Entry 8JEI (electron microscopy, 2.73 A resolution); this record covers chains C and S of the 5 polymer chains in the assembly.

Chain C:
Molecule: Guanine nucleotide-binding protein G(i) subunit alpha-1
Organism: Homo sapiens
UniProt: P63096 (GNAI1_HUMAN); residues 4-354 here = UniProt positions 4-354
Chain sequence (351 residues; row label = number of the first residue in the row):
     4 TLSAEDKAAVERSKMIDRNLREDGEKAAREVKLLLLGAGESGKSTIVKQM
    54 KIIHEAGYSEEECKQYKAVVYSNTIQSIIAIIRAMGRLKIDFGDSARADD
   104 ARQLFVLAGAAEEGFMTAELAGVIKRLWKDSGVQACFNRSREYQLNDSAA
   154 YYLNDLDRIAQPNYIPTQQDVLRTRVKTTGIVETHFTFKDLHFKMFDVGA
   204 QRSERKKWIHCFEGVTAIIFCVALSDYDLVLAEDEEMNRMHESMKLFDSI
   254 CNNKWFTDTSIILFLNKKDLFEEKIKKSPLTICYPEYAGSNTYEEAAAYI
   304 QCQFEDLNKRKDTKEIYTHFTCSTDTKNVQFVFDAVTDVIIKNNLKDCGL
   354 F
Disordered / not traced: 54-181, 234-240
Construct notes: conflict Ala203 (Gly in P63096), Ser326 (Ala in P63096)
UniProt features mapped onto this chain:
  - region: Lys35 to Thr48 (G1 motif), Asp173 to Thr181 (G2 motif), Phe196 to Gly202, Gln204, Arg205 (G3 motif), Ile265 to Asp272 (G4 motif), Thr324, Cys325, Thr327 to Thr329 (G5 motif)
  - binding site (GTP): Glu43 to Thr48, Ser151, Leu175 to Thr181, Asp200 to Gly202, Gln204, Asn269 to Asp272
  - binding site (Mg(2+)): Ser47, Thr181
  - modified residue: Arg178 (ADP-ribosylarginine), Gln204 (Deamidated glutamine), Cys351 (ADP-ribosylcysteine)
  - natural variant: Gly40 (G40C: In NEDHISB; G40R: In NEDHISB), Gly45 (G45D: In NEDHISB), Thr48 (T48I: In NEDHISB; T48K: In NEDHISB), Gln52 (Q52P: In NEDHISB), Ser75 (deletion: In NEDHISB; uncertain significance), Gln172 (deletion: In NEDHISB), Asp173 (D173V: In NEDHISB), Glu186 to Phe189 (deletion: In NEDHISB; uncertain significance), Cys224 (C224Y: In NEDHISB), Lys270 (K270N: In NEDHISB; K270R: In NEDHISB), Asp272 (D272G: In NEDHISB), Val332 (V332E: In NEDHISB; uncertain significance)
  - mutagenesis: Gly42 (G42R: Abolishes switch to an activated conformation and dissociation from beta and gamma subunits upon GTP binding. Abolishes interaction with RGS family members), Glu116 (E116L: Enhances interaction (inactive GDP-bound) with RGS14), Gln147 (Q147L: Enhances interaction (inactive GDP-bound) with RGS14), Glu245 (E245L: Enhances interaction (inactive GDP-bound) with RGS14)

Chain S:
Molecule: scFv16
Organism: Homo sapiens
Notes: antibody fragment or engineered binder
Chain sequence (247 residues; row label = number of the first residue in the row):
     1 DVQLVESGGGLVQPGGSRKLSCSASGFAFSSFGMHWVRQAPEKGLEWVAY
    51 ISSGSGTIYYADTVKGRFTISRDDPKNTLFLQMTSLRSEDTAMYYCVRSI
   101 YYYGSSPFDFWGQGTTLTVSSGGGGSGGGGSGGGGSDIVMTQATSSVPVT
   151 PGESVSISCRSSKSLLHSNGNTYLYWFLQRPGQSPQLLIYRMSNLASGVP
   201 DRFSGSGSGTAFTLTISRLEAEDVGVYYCMQHLEYPLTFGAGTKLEL
Disordered / not traced: 122-135
Disulfides: Cys22-Cys96, Cys159-Cys229

Interface between chain C and chain S:
Pairs across the interface (22):
  Thr4(C) with His167(S), hydrogen bond (backbone-side chain)
  Ser6(C) with His167(S); Asn169(S), hydrogen bond; Tyr173(S), hydrogen bond
  Ala7(C) with His232(S); Tyr235(S), hydrophobic
  Glu8(C) with Pro107(S); Tyr173(S); Tyr175(S), hydrogen bond; Arg191(S), salt bridge; His232(S), salt bridge
  Ala11(C) with Tyr101(S), hydrophobic
  Ala12(C) with Tyr101(S)
  Glu14(C) with Ser52(S); Ser53(S); Gly56(S); Thr57(S), hydrogen bond
  Arg15(C) with Ile100(S); Tyr101(S); Tyr102(S)
  Met18(C) with Ser53(S); Gly54(S)
Also at the interface, not in a pair above, chain C (11 interface residues in all): Leu5, Asp9
Also at the interface, not in a pair above, chain S (18 interface residues in all): Ser31, Leu233

In short:
11 residues of chain C face 18 of chain S across their interface; the contacts include 5 hydrogen bonds and 2
salt bridges. Polar pairs include Glu8(C)-Arg191(S), Glu8(C)-His232(S) and Thr4(C)-His167(S).
Chain C is Guanine nucleotide-binding protein G(i) subunit alpha-1 and chain S is scFv16, both from Homo
sapiens; the structure, Cryo-EM Structure of the compuond 5c-HCAR3-Gi complex, was determined by electron
microscopy together with 9JIC, 9JID and 8JEF from the same study.
